PDB entry 6UTI | electron microscopy, 3.40 A resolution | chains B and a of the 28 polymer chains in the assembly

== Chain B ==
Protein: Proteasome subunit alpha
Source organism: Thermoplasma acidophilum
Notes: EC 3.4.25.1
UniProtKB: P25156 (PSA_THEAC); numbering as in UniProt (aligned over 7-233)
Sequence (227 residues; each row starts with the number of its first residue):
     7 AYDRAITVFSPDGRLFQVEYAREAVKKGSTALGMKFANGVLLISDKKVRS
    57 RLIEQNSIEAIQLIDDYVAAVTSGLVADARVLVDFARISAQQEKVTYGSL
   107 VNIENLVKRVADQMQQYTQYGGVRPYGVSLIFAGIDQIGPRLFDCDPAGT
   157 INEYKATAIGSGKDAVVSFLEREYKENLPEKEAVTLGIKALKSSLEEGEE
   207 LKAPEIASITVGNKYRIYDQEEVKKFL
Unresolved in the structure: 7-8
Differences from the reference sequence: conflict Ala66 (Lys in P25156)
From the paper describing this entry:
  - mutagenesis - R28L: increased binding to PAN (citing earlier work)
  - mutagenesis - R28L: unchanged catalytic activity (citing earlier work)

== Chain a ==
Protein: Proteasome subunit beta
Source organism: Thermoplasma acidophilum
Notes: EC 3.4.25.1
UniProtKB: P28061 (PSB_THEAC); residues 1-203 here correspond to UniProt positions 9-211 (UniProt number = residue number + 8)
Sequence (203 residues; row label = number of the first residue in the row):
     1 TTTVGITLKDAVIMATERRVTMENFIMHKNGKKLFQIDTYTGMTIAGLVG
    51 DAQVLVRYMKAELELYRLQRRVNMPIEAVATLLSNMLNQVKYMPYMVQLL
   101 VGGIDTAPHVFSIDAAGGSVEDIYASTGSGSPFVYGVLESQYSEKMTVDE
   151 GVDLVIRAISAAKQRDSASGGMIDVAVITRKDGYVQLPTDQIESRIRKLG
   201 LIL
Curated features (UniProtKB/Swiss-Prot):
  - active site: Thr1 (Nucleophile)

== How chain B and chain a interact ==
Residue-residue contacts (8; chain B residue first):
  Val101(B) - Asn85(a)
  Thr102(B) - Asn85(a)
  Tyr103(B) - Met74(a)  hydrophobic
  Tyr103(B) - Ala78(a)
  Val107(B) - Tyr66(a)
  Asn108(B) - Arg70(a)
  Asn111(B) - Arg70(a)  hydrogen bond
  Ile144(B) - Val72(a)  hydrophobic
Also at the interface, not in a pair above, chain B (8 interface residues in all): Lys114
Also at the interface, not in a pair above, chain a (9 interface residues in all): Glu62, Thr81, Leu82

== Overview ==
The interface between chain B and chain a involves 8 residues on one side and 9 on the other, with 1 hydrogen
bond. Its one hydrogen-bonded contact is Asn111(B)-Arg70(a). UniProt lists active-site residue Thr1(a) on
chain a. The paper reports that R28L of chain B increases binding to PAN; R28L of chain B leaves catalytic
activity unchanged.
Chain B is Proteasome subunit alpha and chain a is Proteasome subunit beta, both from Thermoplasma
acidophilum; the structure, Allosteric coupling between alpha-rings of 20S proteasome, 20S proteasome with
singly capped PAN complex, was determined by electron microscopy (same publication as 6UTF, 6UTG, 6UTH and
6UTJ).
